5UGS - chains E and G of the 4 polymer chains in the assembly; structure by X-ray diffraction, 2.80 A resolution.

# Chain E (and G)
Protein: Enoyl-[acyl-carrier-protein] reductase [NADH]
From: Mycobacterium tuberculosis
Notes: EC 1.3.1.9; chain G of this document is another copy of the same molecule, construct and numbering; everything in this record applies to it too
UniProtKB: P9WGR1 (INHA_MYCTU); numbering as in UniProt (aligned over 1-269)
Chain sequence (289 residues; row label = number of the first residue in the row; numbers below 1 keep their minus sign (Met-19 is residue -19)):
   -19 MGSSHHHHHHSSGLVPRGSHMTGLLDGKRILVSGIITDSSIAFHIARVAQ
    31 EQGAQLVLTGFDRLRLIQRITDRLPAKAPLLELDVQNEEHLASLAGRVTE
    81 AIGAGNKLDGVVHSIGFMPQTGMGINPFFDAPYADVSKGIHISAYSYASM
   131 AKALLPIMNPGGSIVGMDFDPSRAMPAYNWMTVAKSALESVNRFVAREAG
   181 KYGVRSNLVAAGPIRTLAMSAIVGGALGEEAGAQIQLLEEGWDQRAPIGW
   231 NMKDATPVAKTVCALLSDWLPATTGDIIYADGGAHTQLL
Unresolved in the structure: -19 to 1
Construct notes: initiating methionine (-19); expression tag (-18 to 0)
Ligand contacts:
  - NAD (nicotinamide-adenine-dinucleotide): Gly14, Ile15, Ile16, Ser20, Ile21, Ala22, Phe41, Leu63, Asp64, Val65, Gln66, Ser94, Ile95, Gly96, Phe97, Ile122, Met147, Asp148, Phe149, Tyr158, Met161, Lys165, Ala191, Gly192, Pro193, Ile194, Thr196, Leu197, Ala198, Met199
  - XT5 (5-[(4-cyclopropyl-1,2,3-triazol-1-yl)methyl]-2-(2-methylphenoxy)phenol): Gly96, Phe97, Met98, Met103, Phe149, Met155, Pro156, Ala157, Tyr158, Met161, Lys165, Thr196, Ala198, Met199, Ile202, Val203, Gln214, Leu217, Leu218
UniProt features mapped onto this chain:
  - binding site (NAD(+)): Ser20, Ile21, Asp64, Val65, Ile95, Gly96, Lys165, Ile194
  - binding site (substrate): Tyr158
  - site: Phe149 (May act as an intermediate that passes the hydride ion from NADH to the substrate), Tyr158 (Transition state stabilizer)
  - modified residue: Thr266 (Phosphothreonine)
  - mutagenesis: Ser94 (S94A: Confers INH and ETH resistance. The mutant is 17 times more resistant to inhibition by the INH-NAD adduct ...), Asp148 (D148G: Confers pyridomycin resistance. Has no impact on the susceptibility to isoniazid and moxifloxacin. 14-fold decrease in NADH affinity, while no effect on catalytic activity), Tyr158 (Y158A: 1500-fold decrease in catalytic activity while no effect on lipid substrate affinity; Y158F: 24-fold decrease in catalytic activity while no effect on lipid substrate affinity ...), Lys165 (K165A/M: Loss of enzyme's ability to bind NADH; K165Q/R: No effect on the enzyme's catalytic ability or on its ability to bind NADH), Thr266 (T266A: No effect on catalytic activity. Loss of phosphorylation. Does not alter growth of M.tuberculosis ...)
Reported in the primary citation:
  - binding site for XT5: Gly96, Phe149, Tyr158, Ala198, Met199, Gln214, Leu217, Leu218

# Interface between chain E and chain G
Contacting residue pairs (68):
  Phe108(E) - Phe174(G)  hydrophobic
  Phe108(E) - Glu178(G)
  Phe109(E) - Ala128(G)
  Phe109(E) - Ala131(G)  hydrophobic
  Phe109(E) - Lys132(G)  hydrogen bond (backbone-side chain)
  Phe109(E) - Leu135(G)  hydrophobic
  Phe109(E) - Glu178(G)
  Asp110(E) - Lys132(G)  salt bridge
  Ala111(E) - Tyr125(G)  hydrogen bond (backbone-side chain)
  Pro112(E) - Tyr125(G)
  Tyr113(E) - Ser117(G)  hydrogen bond (side chain-backbone)
  Tyr113(E) - Ile120(G)
  Tyr113(E) - His121(G)  hydrogen bond (side chain-backbone)
  Tyr113(E) - Tyr125(G)  hydrogen bond (backbone-side chain)
  Val116(E) - Tyr125(G)  hydrophobic
  Ser117(E) - Tyr113(G)  hydrogen bond (backbone-side chain)
  Ser117(E) - Ser117(G)  hydrogen bond
  Ile120(E) - Tyr113(G)
  His121(E) - Tyr113(G)  hydrogen bond (backbone-side chain)
  Tyr125(E) - Ala111(G)  hydrogen bond (side chain-backbone)
  Tyr125(E) - Pro112(G)
  Tyr125(E) - Tyr113(G)  hydrogen bond (side chain-backbone)
  Tyr125(E) - Trp160(G)  hydrophobic
  Ala128(E) - Phe109(G)
  Ala131(E) - Phe109(G)  hydrophobic
  Lys132(E) - Phe109(G)  hydrogen bond (side chain-backbone)
  Lys132(E) - Asp110(G)  salt bridge
  Leu135(E) - Phe109(G)  hydrophobic
  Pro151(E) - Ser170(G)
  Pro151(E) - Arg173(G)  hydrogen bond (backbone-side chain)
  Ser152(E) - Arg173(G)  hydrogen bond (backbone-side chain)
  Arg153(E) - Arg173(G)
  Ala154(E) - Arg173(G)
  Ala154(E) - Phe174(G)  hydrophobic
  Met155(E) - Phe174(G)
  Pro156(E) - Arg177(G)
  Asn159(E) - Phe174(G)
  Trp160(E) - Tyr125(G)  hydrophobic
  Trp160(E) - Val171(G)  hydrophobic
  Thr162(E) - Ser170(G)
  Thr162(E) - Phe174(G)
  Val163(E) - Ala167(G)
  Val163(E) - Ser170(G)
  Val163(E) - Val171(G)  hydrophobic
  Ser166(E) - Ser166(G)
  Ser166(E) - Ser170(G)  hydrogen bond
  Ser166(E) - Arg173(G)
  Ala167(E) - Val163(G)
  Ser170(E) - Pro151(G)
  Ser170(E) - Thr162(G)
  Ser170(E) - Val163(G)
  Ser170(E) - Ser166(G)  hydrogen bond
  Val171(E) - Trp160(G)  hydrophobic
  Val171(E) - Val163(G)  hydrophobic
  Arg173(E) - Pro151(G)  hydrogen bond (side chain-backbone)
  Arg173(E) - Ser152(G)  hydrogen bond (side chain-backbone)
  Arg173(E) - Arg153(G)
  Arg173(E) - Ala154(G)
  Arg173(E) - Ser166(G)
  Phe174(E) - Phe108(G)  hydrophobic
  Phe174(E) - Ala154(G)  hydrophobic
  Phe174(E) - Met155(G)
  Phe174(E) - Asn159(G)
  Phe174(E) - Thr162(G)
  Arg177(E) - Met155(G)
  Arg177(E) - Pro156(G)
  Glu178(E) - Phe108(G)
  Glu178(E) - Phe109(G)
Interface residues without a listed pair, chain E (34 interface residues in all): Val175
Interface residues without a listed pair, chain G (34 interface residues in all): Val116, Val175

# Overview
The chain E/chain G interface involves 34 residues from each chain; the contacts include 17 hydrogen bonds and
2 salt bridges. Polar contacts include Asp110(E)-Lys132(G), Phe109(E)-Lys132(G) and Ala111(E)-Tyr125(G). Chain
E binds NAD and compound XT5. The paper reports a binding site for XT5 at Gly96(E), Phe149(E) and Tyr158(E)
among others.
Both chains are Enoyl-[acyl-carrier-protein] reductase [NADH] (Mycobacterium tuberculosis). Entry 5UGS
(Crystal structure of M. tuberculosis InhA inhibited by PT501) was determined by X-ray diffraction together
with 5MTP, 5MTQ, 5MTR, 5UGT and 5UGU from the same study.
